1Y20 - chain A; structure by X-ray diffraction, 1.40 A resolution.

Chain A:
Name: Glutamate [NMDA] receptor subunit zeta 1
Organism: Rattus norvegicus
Notes: fragment: ligand-binding core
UniProt: P35439 (NMDZ1_RAT); the construct has insertions or renumbered stretches relative to UniProt, so the offset changes along the chain: 2-152 = UniProt 394-544; 155-292 = UniProt 663-800
Amino-acid sequence (292 residues; numbered 1 to 292; the number before each row is that of its first residue):
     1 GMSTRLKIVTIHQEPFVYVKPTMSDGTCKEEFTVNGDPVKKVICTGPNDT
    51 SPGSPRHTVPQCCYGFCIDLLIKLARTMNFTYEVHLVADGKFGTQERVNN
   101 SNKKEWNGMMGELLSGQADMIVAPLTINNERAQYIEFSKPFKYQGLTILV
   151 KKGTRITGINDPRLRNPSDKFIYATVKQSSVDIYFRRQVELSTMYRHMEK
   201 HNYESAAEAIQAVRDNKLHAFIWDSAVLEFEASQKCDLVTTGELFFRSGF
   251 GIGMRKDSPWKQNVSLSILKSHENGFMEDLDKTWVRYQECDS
Not modelled in the structure: 1-4, 292
Disulfides: Cys28-Cys62, Cys44-Cys63, Cys236-Cys290
Construct notes: insertion (1, 153-154)
Small-molecule neighbours: 1-aminocyclopropanecarboxylic acid (1AC): Phe92, Pro124, Leu125, Thr126, Arg131, Ser179, Ser180, Trp223, Asp224, Phe250
Swiss-Prot annotation at these positions:
  - binding site (glycine): Pro124, Thr126, Arg131, Ser180, Asp224
  - glycosylation (N-linked (GlcNAc...) asparagine): Asn48, Asn79, Asn99, Asn166, Asn263
From the paper describing this entry:
  - binding site for 1-aminocyclopropanecarboxylic acid: Phe92, Pro124, Thr126, Arg131, Ser180, Trp223, Asp224
  - contacts within the chain: Phe92-Trp223 (hydrophobic contact), Leu146-Phe245 (backbone contact), Tyr184-Phe246 (pi stacking)
  - conformationally variable residues (loop rearrangement, order/disorder transition, side-chain flip): Pro47 to His57, Tyr184, Thr241 to Ser248
  - mutagenesis - V181A (2.1-fold), F246A (19- and 7.4-fold), F246L (19- and 7.4-fold): decreased signaling in response to glycine
  - mutagenesis - F246A (9.0- and 8.2-fold), F246L (9.0- and 8.2-fold): decreased signaling in response to ACBC
  - mutagenesis - V181A: increased signaling in response to ACBC

In short:
Chain A binds 1-aminocyclopropanecarboxylic acid. Curated annotation (UniProt) lists 5 glycine-binding
residues. The paper reports a binding site for 1-aminocyclopropanecarboxylic acid at Phe92, Pro124 and Thr126
among others; V181A, F246A and F246L reduce signaling in response to glycine.
Chain A is Glutamate [NMDA] receptor subunit zeta 1 (Rattus norvegicus); the structure, Crystal structure of
the NR1 ligand-binding core in complex with ACPC, was determined by X-ray diffraction together with 1Y1M and
1Y1Z from the same study.
